PDB entry 6KMZ | X-ray diffraction, 3.61 A resolution | chains A and a of the 5 polymer chains in the assembly

== Chain A ==
Molecule: Caspase-4
Organism: Homo sapiens
Notes: EC 3.4.22.57
UniProt: P49662 (CASP4_HUMAN); the construct has insertions or renumbered stretches relative to UniProt, so the offset changes along the chain: 105-270 = UniProt 105-270; 279-285 = UniProt 283-289
Sequence (185 residues; row label = number of the first residue in the row; note: 8 numbers in that range are skipped by the numbering (no residue carries them; nothing is unmodelled there); a row labelled like 270A-270L holds insertion residues (270A, then the next letters in order)):
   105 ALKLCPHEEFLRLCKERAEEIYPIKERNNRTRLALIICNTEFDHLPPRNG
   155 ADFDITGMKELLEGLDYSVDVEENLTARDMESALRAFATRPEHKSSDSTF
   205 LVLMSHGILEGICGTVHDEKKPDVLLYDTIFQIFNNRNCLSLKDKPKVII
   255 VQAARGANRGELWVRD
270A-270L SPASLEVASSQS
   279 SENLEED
Disordered / not traced: 270A-270L
Sequence notes: engineered mutation Ala258 (Cys in P49662)
Curated features (UniProtKB/Swiss-Prot):
  - active site: His210
  - site: Asp285 (Cleavage)

== Chain a ==
Molecule: Caspase-4
Organism: Homo sapiens
Notes: EC 3.4.22.57
UniProt: P49662 (CASP4_HUMAN); residues 290-377 here = UniProt positions 290-377
Sequence (88 residues; numbered 290 to 377; the number before each row is that of its first residue):
   290 AVYKTHVEKDFIAFCSSTPHNVSWRDSTMGSIFITQLITCFQKYSWCCHL
   340 EEVFRKVQQSFETPRAKAQMPTIERLSMTRYFYLFPGN
Curated features (UniProtKB/Swiss-Prot):
  - modified residue: Arg314 (Microbial infection: ADP-riboxanated arginine)
  - mutagenesis: Val291 (V291N: Abolished interaction with Gasdermin-D (GSDMD) and ability to mediate its cleavage. Strongly decreased ability to cleave IL18), Lys293 (K293A: Strongly decreased ability to cleave IL18), Arg314 (R314A: Abolished ability to cleave Gasdermin-D (GSDMD). Abolished ability to cleave IL18), Ile321 (I321D: Abolished ability to cleave IL18), Lys356 (K356D: Abolished binding to IL18 and ability to mediate its cleavage)

== How chain A and chain a interact ==
Residue-residue contacts - 133 pairs, chain A then chain a:
  Ala105(A) - Gln331(a)
  Leu106(A) - Phe330(a)
  Leu106(A) - Gln331(a)
  Lys107(A) - Gln331(a)  hydrogen bond (backbone-backbone)
  Lys107(A) - Trp335(a)
  Lys107(A) - Pro375(a)
  Leu108(A) - Trp335(a)
  Leu108(A) - Pro375(a)
  Cys109(A) - Trp335(a)
  Cys109(A) - Phe374(a)  hydrophobic
  Cys109(A) - Pro375(a)  hydrogen bond (backbone-backbone)
  Cys109(A) - Asn377(a)
  His111(A) - Asn377(a)  hydrogen bond
  Phe114(A) - Phe374(a)  hydrophobic
  Leu117(A) - Tyr372(a)  hydrophobic
  Leu117(A) - Phe374(a)  hydrophobic
  Arg121(A) - Tyr372(a)  hydrogen bond
  Glu123(A) - Arg369(a)  hydrogen bond (backbone-side chain)
  Glu124(A) - Arg369(a)
  Glu124(A) - Tyr370(a)  hydrogen bond (backbone-backbone)
  Ile125(A) - Arg369(a)  hydrogen bond (backbone-side chain)
  Ile125(A) - Tyr370(a)
  Ile125(A) - Tyr372(a)  hydrophobic
  Tyr126(A) - Asp299(a)  hydrogen bond
  Tyr126(A) - Met367(a)
  Tyr126(A) - Thr368(a)  hydrogen bond (side chain-backbone)
  Tyr126(A) - Arg369(a)
  Tyr126(A) - Tyr370(a)  hydrogen bond (backbone-backbone)
  Tyr126(A) - Phe371(a)  hydrophobic
  Pro127(A) - Arg369(a)
  Ile128(A) - Tyr372(a)
  Arg131(A) - Gly376(a)  hydrogen bond (side chain-backbone)
  Arg131(A) - Asn377(a)
  Arg134(A) - Asn377(a)  hydrogen bond (side chain-backbone)
  Arg136(A) - Leu373(a)
  Arg152(A) - Arg314(a)
  Asn153(A) - Arg314(a)  hydrogen bond (backbone-side chain)
  Asn153(A) - Ser316(a)
  Gly154(A) - Ser316(a)
  Gly154(A) - Gly319(a)
  Phe157(A) - Ser316(a)
  Phe157(A) - Thr317(a)
  Asp158(A) - Gly319(a)
  Asp158(A) - Ser320(a)  hydrogen bond
  Gly161(A) - Ile327(a)
  Met162(A) - Ile323(a)  hydrophobic
  Met162(A) - Ile327(a)
  Leu165(A) - Ile327(a)  hydrophobic
  Leu165(A) - Phe330(a)  hydrophobic
  Leu169(A) - Leu373(a)  hydrophobic
  Tyr171(A) - Phe371(a)
  Tyr171(A) - Leu373(a)
  Ser202(A) - Phe371(a)
  Leu213(A) - Pro308(a)  hydrophobic
  Leu213(A) - His309(a)
  Asp232(A) - Arg364(a)  salt bridge
  Phe235(A) - Glu297(a)
  Phe235(A) - Phe300(a)  hydrophobic
  Phe235(A) - Arg364(a)
  Phe238(A) - Phe300(a)
  Asn239(A) - Val296(a)
  Asn239(A) - Phe300(a)
  Asn240(A) - His295(a)  hydrogen bond (side chain-backbone)
  Asn240(A) - Val296(a)  hydrogen bond (backbone-backbone)
  Lys247(A) - Tyr292(a)  hydrogen bond
  Asp248(A) - Lys298(a)  salt bridge
  Asp248(A) - Asp299(a)
  Lys249(A) - Asp299(a)
  Pro250(A) - Asp299(a)
  Pro250(A) - Phe371(a)  hydrophobic
  Lys251(A) - Lys298(a)  hydrogen bond (side chain-backbone)
  Lys251(A) - Asp299(a)  hydrogen bond (backbone-backbone)
  Lys251(A) - Phe300(a)
  Lys251(A) - Ile301(a)  hydrogen bond (backbone-backbone)
  Val252(A) - Ile301(a)
  Val252(A) - Leu339(a)  hydrophobic
  Ile253(A) - Phe300(a)  hydrophobic
  Ile253(A) - Ile301(a)  hydrogen bond (backbone-backbone)
  Ile253(A) - Ala302(a)
  Ile253(A) - Phe303(a)  hydrogen bond (backbone-backbone)
  Ile254(A) - Phe303(a)
  Ile254(A) - Phe322(a)  hydrophobic
  Ile254(A) - Leu326(a)  hydrophobic
  Val255(A) - Phe303(a)  hydrogen bond (backbone-backbone)
  Val255(A) - Cys304(a)
  Val255(A) - Ser305(a)  hydrogen bond (backbone-backbone)
  Val255(A) - Phe322(a)
  Gln256(A) - Ser305(a)
  Gln256(A) - Trp313(a)
  Gln256(A) - Ser320(a)  hydrogen bond
  Gln256(A) - Phe322(a)
  Gln256(A) - Ile323(a)
  Ala257(A) - Ser305(a)  hydrogen bond (backbone-side chain)
  Ala257(A) - Ser312(a)
  Ala258(A) - Ser306(a)
  Ala258(A) - Asn310(a)
  Ala258(A) - Val311(a)  hydrophobic
  Ala258(A) - Ser312(a)  hydrogen bond (backbone-side chain)
  Arg259(A) - Cys304(a)
  Arg259(A) - Ser306(a)  hydrogen bond (side chain-backbone)
  Arg259(A) - Thr307(a)
  Arg259(A) - Pro308(a)
  Arg259(A) - His309(a)
  Arg259(A) - Asn310(a)  hydrogen bond (backbone-backbone)
  Arg259(A) - Thr361(a)  hydrogen bond
  Arg259(A) - Glu363(a)  salt bridge
  Gly260(A) - His309(a)
  Gly260(A) - Asn310(a)  hydrogen bond (backbone-backbone)
  Gly260(A) - Val311(a)
  Ala261(A) - Val311(a)
  Asn262(A) - His309(a)
  Asn262(A) - Asn310(a)
  Asn262(A) - Val311(a)  hydrogen bond (backbone-backbone)
  Arg263(A) - Asn310(a)
  Arg263(A) - Lys356(a)
  Gly264(A) - Asn310(a)
  Gly264(A) - Ala357(a)
  Glu265(A) - Ala355(a)
  Glu265(A) - Lys356(a)  salt bridge
  Glu265(A) - Ala357(a)
  Ser279(A) - Arg354(a)
  Asn281(A) - Asp315(a)
  Asn281(A) - Ser316(a)
  Leu282(A) - Trp313(a)  hydrophobic
  Leu282(A) - Arg314(a)
  Glu283(A) - Trp313(a)
  Glu283(A) - Arg314(a)  hydrogen bond (backbone-backbone)
  Glu284(A) - Val311(a)
  Glu284(A) - Ser312(a)
  Glu284(A) - Trp313(a)
  Glu284(A) - Arg314(a)
  Asp285(A) - Ser312(a)  hydrogen bond (backbone-backbone)
  Asp285(A) - Arg314(a)  salt bridge
Other interface residues (no listed pair), chain A (66 interface residues in all): Pro110, Ala122, Pro151, Ala155, Phe204, Glu280
Other interface residues (no listed pair), chain a (55 interface residues in all): Thr294, Ser334, Phe343

== Summary ==
66 residues of chain A face 55 of chain a across their interface, with 34 hydrogen bonds and 5 salt bridges.
Among the polar pairs are Asp232(A)-Arg364(a), Asp248(A)-Lys298(a) and Arg259(A)-Glu363(a).
Here chain A is Caspase-4 and chain a is Caspase-4, both from Homo sapiens. Entry 6KMZ (caspase-4 P22/P10
C258A in complex with human GSDMD-C domain) was determined by X-ray diffraction (same publication as 6KMT,
6KMU, 6KMV, 6KN0 and 6KN1).
